8S8P - chains C and L of the 5 polymer chains in the assembly; structure by electron microscopy, 3.11 A resolution.

== Chain C ==
Molecule: 21-nt DNA strand
Sequence (21 nucleotides; each row starts with the number of its first residue):
     1 ACACACACAC CCACACACCA C

== Chain L ==
Name: ATP-dependent DNA helicase II subunit 2
Source organism: Saccharomyces cerevisiae
Notes: EC 3.6.4.12
Reference sequence: Q04437 (KU80_YEAST); numbering as in UniProt (aligned over 2-588)
Sequence (587 residues; each row starts with the number of its first residue):
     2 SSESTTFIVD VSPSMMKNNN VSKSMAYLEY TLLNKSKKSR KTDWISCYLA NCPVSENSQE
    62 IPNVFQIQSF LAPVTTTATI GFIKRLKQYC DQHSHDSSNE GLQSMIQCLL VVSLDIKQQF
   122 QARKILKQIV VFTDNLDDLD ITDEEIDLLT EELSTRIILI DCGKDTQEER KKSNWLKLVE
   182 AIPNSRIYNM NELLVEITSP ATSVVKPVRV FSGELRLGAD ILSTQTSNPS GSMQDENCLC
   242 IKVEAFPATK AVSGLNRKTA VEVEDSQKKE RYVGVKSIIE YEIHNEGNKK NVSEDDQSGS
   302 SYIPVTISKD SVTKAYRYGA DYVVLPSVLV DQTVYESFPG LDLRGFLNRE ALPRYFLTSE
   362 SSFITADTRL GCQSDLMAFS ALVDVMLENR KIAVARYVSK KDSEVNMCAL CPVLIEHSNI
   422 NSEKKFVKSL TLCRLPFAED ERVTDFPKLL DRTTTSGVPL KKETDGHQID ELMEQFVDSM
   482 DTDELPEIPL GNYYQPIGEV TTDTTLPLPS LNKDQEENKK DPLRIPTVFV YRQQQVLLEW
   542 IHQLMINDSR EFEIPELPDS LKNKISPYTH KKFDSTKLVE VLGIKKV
Curated features (UniProtKB/Swiss-Prot):
  - natural variant: Leu149 (L149V: In strain: DBVPG6044, SK1 and 1 more), Ser301 (S301L: In strain: DBVPG1853), Asn349 (N349D: In strain: DBVPG6044, SK1 and 1 more), Gly499 (G499D: In strain: DBVPG1853), Glu518 (E518A: In strain: DBVPG6044, SK1 and 1 more), Thr528 (T528A: In strain: DBVPG1853), Ile585 (I585S: In strain: DBVPG6763)

== Chain C / chain L interface ==
Contacting residue pairs (11):
  DA3(C) with Arg258(L), salt bridge to the phosphate; Thr260(L), phosphate contact
  DC4(C) with Arg258(L), phosphate contact; Lys259(L), phosphate contact; Thr260(L), hydrogen bond to the phosphate; Ser278(L), phosphate contact
  DA5(C) with Lys277(L), phosphate contact; Ser278(L), hydrogen bond to the phosphate
  DC10(C) with Lys207(L), phosphate contact; Arg210(L), salt bridge to the phosphate
  DC11(C) with Lys207(L), salt bridge to the phosphate
Other interface residues (no listed pair), chain C (7 interface residues in all): DA9, DA13
Other interface residues (no listed pair), chain L (10 interface residues in all): Ser2, Val209, Val276

== Summary ==
The interface between chain C and chain L involves 7 residues on one side and 10 on the other; the contacts
include 2 hydrogen bonds and 3 salt bridges. Polar pairs include DC4(C)-Thr260(L), DA5(C)-Ser278(L) and
DA3(C)-Arg258(L).
Here chain C is a 21-nt DNA strand and chain L is ATP-dependent DNA helicase II subunit 2 (Saccharomyces
cerevisiae). Entry 8S8P (Restriction on Ku Inward Translocation Caps Telomere Ends) was determined by electron
microscopy, deposited together with 8S82.
